3KQL - chains A and E; structure by X-ray diffraction, 2.50 A resolution.

[Chain A]
Protein: Serine protease/NTPase/helicase NS3
From: Hepatitis C virus
Notes: EC 3.4.21.98, 3.6.1.15, 3.6.1.-
UniProt: Q9WMX2 (POLG_HCVCO); residues 189-624 here correspond to UniProt positions 1215-1650 (UniProt number = residue number + 1026)
Sequence (437 residues; row label = number of the first residue in the row):
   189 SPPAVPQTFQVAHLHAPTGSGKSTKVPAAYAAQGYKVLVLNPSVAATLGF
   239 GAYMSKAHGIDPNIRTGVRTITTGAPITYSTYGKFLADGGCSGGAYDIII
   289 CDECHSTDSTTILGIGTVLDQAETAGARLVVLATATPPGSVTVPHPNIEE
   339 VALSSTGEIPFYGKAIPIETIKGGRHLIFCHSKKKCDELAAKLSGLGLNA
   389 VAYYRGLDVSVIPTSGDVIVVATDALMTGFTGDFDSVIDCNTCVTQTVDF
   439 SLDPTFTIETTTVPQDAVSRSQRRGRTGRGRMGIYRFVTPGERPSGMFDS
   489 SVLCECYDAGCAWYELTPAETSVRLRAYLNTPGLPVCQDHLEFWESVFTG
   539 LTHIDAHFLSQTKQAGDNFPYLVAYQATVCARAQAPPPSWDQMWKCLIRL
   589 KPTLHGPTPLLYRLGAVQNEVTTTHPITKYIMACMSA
Construct notes: expression tag (625)
Metal / ion sites: Mg2+: Ser-211 (together with ADP)
Small-molecule neighbours:
  - ADP (adenosine-5'-diphosphate): Pro-205, Thr-206, Gly-207, Ser-208, Gly-209, Lys-210, Ser-211, Thr-212, Gly-237, Phe-238, Tyr-241, Thr-419, Arg-467, Gly-468
  - tetrafluoroaluminate (ALF): Pro-205, Thr-206, Gly-207, Lys-210, Ser-211, Glu-291, Ala-323, Thr-416, Gly-417, Phe-418, Gln-460, Gly-463, Arg-464, Arg-467
Swiss-Prot annotation at these positions:
  - region: Gln-460 to Gly-471 (RNA-binding)
  - motif: Asp-290 to His-293 (DECH box)
  - binding site (ATP): Ala-204 to Ser-211
  - binding site (Mg(2+)): Ser-211, Glu-291
From the paper describing this entry:
  - binding site for ADP: Gly-207 to Thr-212, Tyr-241, Thr-419
  - binding site for tetrafluoroaluminate: Lys-210, Ala-323, Gln-460, Arg-464, Arg-467
  - Mg2+ coordination: Ser-211
  - conformationally variable residues (helix shift, loop rearrangement, side-chain flip): Val-232, Asp-290, Glu-291, Cys-292, Gly-417, Thr-448
  - contacts within the chain: Ser-211/Asp-290, Glu-291/His-293
  - mutagenesis - H293A: decreased catalytic activity (citing earlier work)
  - mutagenesis - H293A: unchanged catalytic activity (basal ATPase activity) (citing earlier work)
  - catalytic residues: Lys-210, Glu-291, Gln-460, Arg-464 (proposed by the authors, not directly observed)
  - catalytic residues: Arg-467
  - binding site for the 6-nt DNA strand (chain E): Val-232, Thr-269, Trp-501

[Chain E]
Molecule: 6-nt DNA strand
Sequence (6 nucleotides; row label = number of the first residue in the row):
    16 TTTTTT

[Chain A / chain E interface]
Pairs across the interface (37; chain A residue first):
  Pro-230(A) / DT19(E)  sugar contact
  Ser-231(A) / DT19(E)  phosphate contact
  Val-232(A) / DT19(E)  hydrogen bond to the phosphate
  Val-232(A) / DT20(E)  phosphate contact
  Thr-254(A) / DT20(E)  phosphate contact
  Gly-255(A) / DT20(E)  hydrogen bond to the phosphate
  Gly-255(A) / DT21(E)  phosphate contact
  Thr-269(A) / DT19(E)  phosphate contact
  Thr-269(A) / DT20(E)  hydrogen bond to the phosphate
  Gly-271(A) / DT20(E)  phosphate contact
  Lys-272(A) / DT20(E)  phosphate contact
  Lys-272(A) / DT21(E)  phosphate contact
  Ala-275(A) / DT20(E)  phosphate contact
  Thr-298(A) / DT19(E)  hydrogen bond to the base
  His-369(A) / DT16(E)  hydrogen bond to the phosphate
  His-369(A) / DT17(E)  sugar contact
  Ser-370(A) / DT16(E)  sugar contact
  Ser-370(A) / DT17(E)  phosphate contact
  Lys-371(A) / DT17(E)  hydrogen bond to the phosphate
  Lys-371(A) / DT18(E)  salt bridge to the phosphate
  Tyr-392(A) / DT18(E)  phosphate contact
  Arg-393(A) / DT18(E)  salt bridge to the phosphate
  Arg-393(A) / DT19(E)  phosphate contact
  Thr-411(A) / DT17(E)  hydrogen bond to the phosphate
  Thr-411(A) / DT18(E)  hydrogen bond to the phosphate
  Ala-413(A) / DT18(E)  sugar contact
  Val-432(A) / DT17(E)  base contact
  Gln-434(A) / DT17(E)  base contact
  Thr-448(A) / DT16(E)  hydrogen bond to the base
  Thr-448(A) / DT17(E)  base contact
  Glu-493(A) / DT18(E)  base contact
  Trp-501(A) / DT20(E)  stacking on the base
  Trp-501(A) / DT21(E)  base contact
  Tyr-502(A) / DT20(E)  sugar contact
  Lys-551(A) / DT21(E)  base contact
  Gln-552(A) / DT21(E)  base contact
  Asn-556(A) / DT18(E)  base contact
Also at the interface, not in a pair above, chain A (30 interface residues in all): Ala-233, Asp-296, Asp-412, Thr-433

[In short]
30 residues of chain A face 6 of chain E across their interface, with 9 hydrogen bonds, 2 salt bridges and 1
aromatic stacking contact. Among the polar pairs are Thr-298(A)/DT19(E), Thr-448(A)/DT16(E) and
Val-232(A)/DT19(E). From the paper: catalytic residues Lys-210(A), Glu-291(A) and Gln-460(A) among others;
H293A of chain A reduces catalytic activity.
Chain A is Serine protease/NTPase/helicase NS3 (Hepatitis C virus) and chain E is a 6-nt DNA strand; the
structure, Three Conformational Snapshots of the Hepatitis C Virus NS3 Helicase Reveal a Ratchet Translocation
Mechanism, was determined by X-ray diffraction (same publication as 3KQH, 3KQK and 3KQU).
